9AS0 - chains B and E of the 5 polymer chains in the assembly; structure by electron microscopy, 3.38 A resolution.

# Chain B
Molecule: G subunit q (Gi2-mini-Gq chimeric)
From: Homo sapiens
Sequence (246 residues; numbered 1 to 246; the number before each row is that of its first residue):
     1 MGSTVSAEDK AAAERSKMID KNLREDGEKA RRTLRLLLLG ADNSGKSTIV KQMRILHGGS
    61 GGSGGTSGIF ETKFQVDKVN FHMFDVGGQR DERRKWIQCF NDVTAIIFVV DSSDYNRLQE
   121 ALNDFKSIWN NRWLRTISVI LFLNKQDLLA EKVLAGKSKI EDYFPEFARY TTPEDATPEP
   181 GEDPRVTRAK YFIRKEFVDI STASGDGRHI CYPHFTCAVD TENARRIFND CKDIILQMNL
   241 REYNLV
Disordered / not traced: 1-3, 55-65

# Chain E
Molecule: single chain Fab (svFv16)
From: Homo sapiens
Notes: antibody fragment or engineered binder
Sequence (267 residues; numbered 1 to 255 plus 17 insertion-coded residues; 5 numbers in that range are skipped by the numbering (no residue carries them; nothing is unmodelled there); the number before each row is that of its first residue; a row labelled like 119A-119Q holds insertion residues (119A, then the next letters in order)):
     1 DVQLVESGGG LVQPGGSRKL SCSASGFAFS SFGMHWVRQA PEKGLEWVAY ISSGSGTIYY
    61 ADTVKGRFTI SRDDPKNTLF LQMTSLRSED TAMYYCVRSI YYYGSSPFDF WGQGTTLTV
119A-119Q SSGGGGSGGGGSGGGGS
   125 DIVMTQATSS VPVTPGESVS ISCRSSKSLL HSNGNTYLYW FLQRPGQSPQ LLIYRMSNLA
   185 SGVPDRFSGS GSGTAFTLTI SRLEAEDVGV YYCMQHLEYP LTFGAGTKLE LKAAALEVLF
   245 QGPHHHHHHH H
Disordered / not traced: 1, 36, 119A-119Q, 234-255
Cystine bridges: Cys22-Cys96, Cys147-Cys217

# How chain B and chain E interact
Residue-residue contacts (22):
  Thr4(B) with His155(E)
  Val5(B) with His155(E)
  Ser6(B) with His155(E); Asn157(E); Tyr161(E), hydrogen bond
  Ala7(B) with Leu221(E); Tyr223(E), hydrophobic
  Glu8(B) with Tyr101(E); Pro107(E); Tyr161(E); Tyr163(E), hydrogen bond; Arg179(E), salt bridge; His220(E)
  Ala11(B) with Tyr101(E), hydrophobic
  Ala12(B) with Tyr101(E)
  Glu14(B) with Ser52(E), hydrogen bond; Ser53(E), hydrogen bond; Gly56(E)
  Arg15(B) with Ile100(E); Tyr101(E); Tyr102(E)
  Met18(B) with Ser53(E), hydrogen bond
Other interface residues (no listed pair), chain E (20 interface residues in all): Ser31, Tyr50, Gly54, Ser156, Glu222

# Overview
10 residues of chain B and 20 residues of chain E are in contact; the contacts include 5 hydrogen bonds and 1
salt bridge. Polar pairs include Glu8(B)-Arg179(E), Ser6(B)-Tyr161(E) and Glu8(B)-Tyr163(E).
Chain B is G subunit q (Gi2-mini-Gq chimeric) and chain E is single chain Fab (svFv16), both from Homo
sapiens; the structure, Global reconstruction of 5-HT2AR bound to 2-bromo-LSD in complex with a mini-Gq
protein and scFv16 obtained ..., was determined by electron microscopy (same publication as 9ARY, 9AS2, 9AS4,
9AS6, 9AS8 and 9ASA).
